Entry 8EGB (electron microscopy, 3.80 A resolution); this record covers chains A and I of the 8 polymer chains in the assembly.

== Chain A ==
Molecule: non-template DNA
Sequence (32 nucleotides; each row starts with the number of its first residue):
     1 GCGTCCGGTC GATCTTCGCC CGTAAATTCA GA
Not modelled in the structure: 1, 9-12

== Chain I ==
Protein: DNA-directed RNA polymerase subunit beta
Organism: Escherichia coli
Notes: EC 2.7.7.6
UniProtKB: P0A8V4 (RPOB_ECO57); residue numbers follow UniProt; this construct covers 1-1342
Chain sequence (1342 residues; each row starts with the number of its first residue):
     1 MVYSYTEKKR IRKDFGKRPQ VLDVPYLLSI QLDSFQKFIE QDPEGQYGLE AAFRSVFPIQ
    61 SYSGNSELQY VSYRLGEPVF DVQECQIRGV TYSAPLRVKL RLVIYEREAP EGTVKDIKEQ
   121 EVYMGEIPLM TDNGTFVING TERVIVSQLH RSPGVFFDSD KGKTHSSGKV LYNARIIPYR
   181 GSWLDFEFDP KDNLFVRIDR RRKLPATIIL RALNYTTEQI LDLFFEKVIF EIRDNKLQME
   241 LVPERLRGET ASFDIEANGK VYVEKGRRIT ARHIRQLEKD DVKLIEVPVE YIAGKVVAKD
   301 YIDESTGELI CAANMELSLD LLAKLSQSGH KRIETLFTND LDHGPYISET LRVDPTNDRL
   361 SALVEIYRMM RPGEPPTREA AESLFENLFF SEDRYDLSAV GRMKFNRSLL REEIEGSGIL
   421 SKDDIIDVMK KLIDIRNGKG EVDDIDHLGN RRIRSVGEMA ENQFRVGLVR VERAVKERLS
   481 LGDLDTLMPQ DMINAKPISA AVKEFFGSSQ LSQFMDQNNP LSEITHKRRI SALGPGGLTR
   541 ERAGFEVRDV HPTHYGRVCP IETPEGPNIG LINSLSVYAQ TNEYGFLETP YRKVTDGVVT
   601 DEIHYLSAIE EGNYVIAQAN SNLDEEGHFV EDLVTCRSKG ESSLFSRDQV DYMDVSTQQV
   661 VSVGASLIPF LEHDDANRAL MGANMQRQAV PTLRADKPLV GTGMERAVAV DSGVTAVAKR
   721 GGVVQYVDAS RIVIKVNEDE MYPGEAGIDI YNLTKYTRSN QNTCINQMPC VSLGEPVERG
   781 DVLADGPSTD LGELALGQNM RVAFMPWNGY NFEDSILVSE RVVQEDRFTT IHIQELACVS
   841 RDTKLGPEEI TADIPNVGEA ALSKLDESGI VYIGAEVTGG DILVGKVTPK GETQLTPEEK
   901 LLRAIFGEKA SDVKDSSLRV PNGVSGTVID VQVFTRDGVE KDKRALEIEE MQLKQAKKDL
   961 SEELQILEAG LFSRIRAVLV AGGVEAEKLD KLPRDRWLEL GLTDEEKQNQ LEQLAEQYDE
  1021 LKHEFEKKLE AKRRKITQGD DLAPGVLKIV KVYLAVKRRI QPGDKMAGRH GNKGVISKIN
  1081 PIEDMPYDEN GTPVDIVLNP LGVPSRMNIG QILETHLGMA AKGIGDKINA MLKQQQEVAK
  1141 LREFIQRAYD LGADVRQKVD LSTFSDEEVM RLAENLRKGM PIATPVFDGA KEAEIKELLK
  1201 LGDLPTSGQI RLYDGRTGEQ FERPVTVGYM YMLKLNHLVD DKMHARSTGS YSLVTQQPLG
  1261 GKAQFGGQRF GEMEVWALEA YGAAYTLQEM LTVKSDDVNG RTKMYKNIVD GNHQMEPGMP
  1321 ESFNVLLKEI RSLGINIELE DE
Not modelled in the structure: 1
Swiss-Prot annotation at these positions:
  - modified residue (N6-acetyllysine): Lys1022, Lys1200
Residues lining bound ligands:
  - chapso (1N7), molecule 1: Gln46, Tyr47, Tyr179, Ser398, Ala399, Val400, Arg452, Glu458, Glu461, Glu583, Tyr584
  - chapso (1N7), molecule 2: Gln725, Tyr726, Glu962, Gln965, Ile966, Ala969

== Chain A / chain I interface ==
Residue-residue contacts (9):
  DT13(A) - Arg371(I)  base contact
  DT15(A) - Gly181(I)  base contact
  DT15(A) - Asp199(I)  base contact
  DT16(A) - Trp183(I)  stacking on the base
  DT16(A) - Asp199(I)  base contact
  DC17(A) - Arg200(I)  salt bridge to the phosphate
  DC17(A) - Gly537(I)  hydrogen bond to the base
  DC17(A) - Arg542(I)  base contact
  DG18(A) - Arg542(I)  sugar contact
Also at the interface, not in a pair above, chain A (7 interface residues in all): DC2, DC20
Also at the interface, not in a pair above, chain I (12 interface residues in all): Lys163, Arg473, Leu538, Glu541, Pro1044

== In short ==
7 residues of chain A face 12 of chain I across their interface; the contacts include 1 hydrogen bond, 1 salt
bridge and 1 aromatic stacking contact. Among the polar pairs are DC17(A)-Gly537(I) and DC17(A)-Arg200(I).
Ligands of chain I: chapso.
Chain A is non-template DNA and chain I is DNA-directed RNA polymerase subunit beta (Escherichia coli); the
structure, Cryo-EM structure of consensus elemental paused elongation complex with an unfolded TL, was
determined by electron microscopy (same publication as 8EG7, 8EG8, 8EH8, 8EH9, 8EHA, 8EHF and 8EHI).
